8R6X - chains A and C of the 3 polymer chains in the assembly; structure by electron microscopy, 3.15 A resolution.

== Chain A ==
Name: Genome polyprotein
Source organism: Coxsackievirus A6
Notes: EC 3.4.22.29, 3.6.1.15, 3.4.22.28, 2.7.7.48
Reference sequence: A0A0D3QLE1 (A0A0D3QLE1_9ENTO); residues 1-304 here correspond to UniProt positions 567-870 (UniProt number = residue number + 566)
Amino-acid sequence (304 residues; each row starts with the number of its first residue):
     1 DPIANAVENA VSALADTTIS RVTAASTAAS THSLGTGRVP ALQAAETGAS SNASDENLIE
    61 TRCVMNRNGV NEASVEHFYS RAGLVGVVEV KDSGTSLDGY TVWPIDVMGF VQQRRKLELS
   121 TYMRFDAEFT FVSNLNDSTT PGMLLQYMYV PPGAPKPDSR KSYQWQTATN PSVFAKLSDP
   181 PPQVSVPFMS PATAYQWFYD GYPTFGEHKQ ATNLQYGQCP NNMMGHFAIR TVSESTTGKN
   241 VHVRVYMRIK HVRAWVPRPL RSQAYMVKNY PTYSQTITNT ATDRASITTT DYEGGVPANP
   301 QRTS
Disordered / not traced: 1-69, 203-218, 292-304

== Chain C ==
Name: Genome polyprotein
Source organism: Coxsackievirus A6
Notes: EC 3.4.22.29, 3.6.1.15, 3.4.22.28, 2.7.7.48
Reference sequence: A0A0D3QLE1 (A0A0D3QLE1_9ENTO); residues 1-240 here correspond to UniProt positions 326-565 (UniProt number = residue number + 325)
Amino-acid sequence (240 residues; row label = number of the first residue in the row):
     1 GFPTELKPGT NQFLTTDDGT SPPILPGFEP TPLIHIPGEF TSLLDLCQIE TILEVNNTTS
    61 TTGVSRLLIP VRAQNNVDQL CASFQVDPGR NGPWQSTMVG QICRYYTQWS GSLKVTFMFT
   121 GSFMATGKML IAYTPPGSAQ PATREAAMLG THIVWDFGLQ SSVTLVIPWI SNTHFRAVKT
   181 GGVYDYYATG IVTIWYQTNF VVPPDTPTEA NIIALGAAQK NFTLKLCKDT DEIQQTAEYQ
Disordered / not traced: 175-187, 235-240

== Interface between chain A and chain C ==
Residue-residue contacts - 78 pairs, chain A then chain C:
  E72(A) - Y106(C)  hydrogen bond (backbone-side chain)
  E72(A) - K225(C)
  E72(A) - L226(C)
  E72(A) - C227(C)  hydrogen bond
  A73(A) - S42(C)
  A73(A) - L43(C)  hydrogen bond (backbone-backbone)
  A73(A) - L44(C)
  A73(A) - Y106(C)
  V75(A) - F40(C)  hydrophobic
  V75(A) - T41(C)  hydrogen bond (backbone-backbone)
  H77(A) - C227(C)
  A82(A) - T15(C)
  R115(A) - Q101(C)
  R115(A) - Y105(C)  hydrogen bond
  K116(A) - Y105(C)
  S120(A) - F40(C)
  R124(A) - T31(C)  hydrogen bond (side chain-backbone)
  R124(A) - L33(C)
  E128(A) - S21(C)  hydrogen bond
  T130(A) - F13(C)
  P171(A) - I24(C)
  P180(A) - N11(C)
  Q183(A) - S21(C)  hydrogen bond
  V184(A) - I24(C)  hydrophobic
  S185(A) - S21(C)
  S185(A) - P22(C)
  S185(A) - I24(C)  hydrogen bond (backbone-backbone)
  S190(A) - T31(C)  hydrogen bond (backbone-side chain)
  A192(A) - T31(C)  hydrogen bond (backbone-side chain)
  T193(A) - P32(C)
  T193(A) - I34(C)
  R248(A) - D17(C)
  R248(A) - D18(C)
  R253(A) - E39(C)
  A254(A) - E39(C)
  A254(A) - F40(C)
  W255(A) - I36(C)
  W255(A) - G38(C)
  W255(A) - E39(C)  hydrogen bond (backbone-backbone)
  W255(A) - F40(C)  hydrogen bond (backbone-backbone)
  P257(A) - F40(C)  hydrophobic
  P259(A) - M98(C)  hydrophobic
  L260(A) - M98(C)  hydrophobic
  L260(A) - Q101(C)
  R261(A) - Q234(C)
  S262(A) - Q234(C)
  Q263(A) - Q234(C)
  A264(A) - Q234(C)
  N279(A) - R66(C)
  T280(A) - Q95(C)  hydrogen bond (backbone-side chain)
  A281(A) - R66(C)
  A281(A) - G92(C)
  A281(A) - Q95(C)
  T282(A) - N57(C)  hydrogen bond (backbone-side chain)
  T282(A) - N91(C)
  T282(A) - G92(C)
  T282(A) - Q95(C)  hydrogen bond (backbone-side chain)
  D283(A) - N57(C)
  D283(A) - T58(C)  hydrogen bond (side chain-backbone)
  D283(A) - T59(C)  hydrogen bond (side chain-backbone)
  R284(A) - V55(C)
  R284(A) - N57(C)  hydrogen bond
  R284(A) - T58(C)
  R284(A) - T59(C)
  R284(A) - S83(C)  hydrogen bond (side chain-backbone)
  A285(A) - T58(C)
  S286(A) - T58(C)
  I287(A) - N56(C)
  I287(A) - T58(C)
  I287(A) - C81(C)
  I287(A) - A82(C)
  I287(A) - S83(C)  hydrogen bond (backbone-backbone)
  T288(A) - L80(C)
  T288(A) - C81(C)
  T288(A) - A82(C)
  T290(A) - Q85(C)  hydrogen bond
  T290(A) - Q140(C)
  T290(A) - I191(C)
Other interface residues (no listed pair), chain A (60 interface residues in all): V70, S74, F78, R81, Q112, L119, Y122, Y149, P181, V186, P187, F188, M189, P191, Y246, V256, R258, Y265, D291
Other interface residues (no listed pair), chain C (56 interface residues in all): P23, F28, P30, L46, E54, P93, I102, T223, L224, D229, E232, I233

== Overview ==
60 residues of chain A and 56 residues of chain C are in contact; the contacts include 22 hydrogen bonds.
Polar contacts include E72(A)-Y106(C), E72(A)-C227(C) and R115(A)-Y105(C).
Here chain A is Genome polyprotein and chain C is Genome polyprotein, both from Coxsackievirus A6. Entry 8R6X
(Cryo-EM structure of a coxsackievirus A6 virus-like particle) was determined by electron microscopy.
